Entry 3AEK (X-ray diffraction, 2.30 A resolution); this record covers chains B and D of the 4 polymer chains in the assembly.

== Chain B (and D) ==
Molecule: Light-independent protochlorophyllide reductase subunit B
Organism: Rhodobacter capsulatus
Notes: EC 1.18.-.-; chain D of this document is another copy of the same molecule, construct and numbering; everything in this record applies to it too
UniProt: P26163 (BCHB_RHOCA); residues 1-525 here = UniProt positions 1-525
Sequence (525 residues; each row starts with the number of its first residue):
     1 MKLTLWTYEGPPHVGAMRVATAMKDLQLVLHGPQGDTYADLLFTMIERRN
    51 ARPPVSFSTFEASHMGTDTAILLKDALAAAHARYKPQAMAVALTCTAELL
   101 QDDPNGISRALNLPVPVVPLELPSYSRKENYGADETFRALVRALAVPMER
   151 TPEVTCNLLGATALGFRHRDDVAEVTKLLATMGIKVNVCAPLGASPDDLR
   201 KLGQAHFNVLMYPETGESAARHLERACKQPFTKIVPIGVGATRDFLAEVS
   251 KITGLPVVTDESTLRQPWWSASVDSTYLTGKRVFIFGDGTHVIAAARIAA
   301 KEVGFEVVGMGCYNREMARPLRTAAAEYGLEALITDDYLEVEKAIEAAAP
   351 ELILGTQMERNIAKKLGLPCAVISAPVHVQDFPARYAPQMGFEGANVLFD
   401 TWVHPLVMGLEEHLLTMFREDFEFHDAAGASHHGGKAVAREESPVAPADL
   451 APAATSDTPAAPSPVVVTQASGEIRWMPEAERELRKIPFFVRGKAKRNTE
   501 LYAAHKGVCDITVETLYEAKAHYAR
Not modelled in the structure: 419-525
Swiss-Prot annotation at these positions:
  - active site: D274 (Proton donor)
  - binding site ([4Fe-4S] cluster): D36
  - binding site (substrate): G409, L410
  - mutagenesis: D36 (D36A: Retains 13% activity; D36C/S: Almost no enzymatic activity), C95 (C95A: Does not form heterotetramers), D274 (D274A: Almost no enzymatic activity), M408 (M408A: Retains 85% activity), L410 (L410A: Almost no enzymatic activity)
Ion coordination: 4Fe-4S cluster Fe: D36 (shared with 3 residues of chain A)
Residues lining bound ligands:
  - Protochlorophyllide (PMR), molecule 1: Y38, L41, L42, M45, I46, V379
  - Protochlorophyllide (PMR), molecule 2: V273, D274, M408, G409, L410, H413
  - 4Fe-4S cluster (SF4): P33, Q34, G35, D36, Y38, T96

== How chain B and chain D interact ==
Contacting residue pairs (58; chain B residue first):
  M45(B) with D274(D)
  R48(B) with W268(D), hydrogen bond (backbone-side chain); W269(D), hydrogen bond (side chain-backbone); S272(D), hydrogen bond; D274(D); S275(D)
  N50(B) with W268(D)
  R169(B) with R265(D); W269(D)
  R265(B) with R169(D); A384(D), hydrogen bond (side chain-backbone); R385(D); Y386(D)
  W268(B) with R48(D), hydrogen bond (side chain-backbone); R49(D); N50(D)
  W269(B) with R48(D), hydrogen bond (backbone-side chain); R169(D); F382(D); P383(D); A384(D)
  S272(B) with R48(D), hydrogen bond
  V273(B) with M45(D), hydrophobic
  D274(B) with M45(D); R48(D); V379(D)
  S275(B) with R48(D)
  V379(B) with D274(D); M408(D), hydrophobic
  Q380(B) with M408(D), hydrogen bond
  F382(B) with W269(D)
  P383(B) with W269(D); D400(D)
  A384(B) with R265(D), hydrogen bond (backbone-side chain); W269(D); N396(D); D400(D), hydrogen bond (backbone-side chain)
  R385(B) with R265(D); R385(D); Y386(D), hydrogen bond (side chain-backbone); A387(D); E393(D); N396(D); V397(D); D400(D), hydrogen bond (backbone-side chain)
  Y386(B) with R265(D); R385(D), hydrogen bond (backbone-side chain); E393(D), hydrogen bond (backbone-side chain)
  A387(B) with R385(D)
  E393(B) with R385(D); Y386(D), hydrogen bond (side chain-backbone)
  N396(B) with A384(D); R385(D)
  V397(B) with R385(D)
  D400(B) with P383(D); A384(D), hydrogen bond (side chain-backbone); R385(D), hydrogen bond (side chain-backbone)
  M408(B) with V379(D), hydrophobic
Also at the interface, not in a pair above, chain B (27 interface residues in all): R49, D170, T401
Also at the interface, not in a pair above, chain D (28 interface residues in all): T44, D170, V273, Q380, T401

== In short ==
Chain B and chain D form an interface of 27 and 28 residues respectively; the contacts include 17 hydrogen
bonds. Polar contacts include R48(B)-W268(D), R48(B)-W269(D) and R48(B)-S272(D). Ligands of chain B: 4Fe-4S
cluster and Protochlorophyllide.
Chain B and chain D are both Light-independent protochlorophyllide reductase subunit B (Rhodobacter
capsulatus); the structure, Structure of the light-independent protochlorophyllide reductase catalyzing a key
reduction for greening in the dark, was determined by X-ray diffraction (same publication as 3AEQ, 3AER, 3AES,
3AET and 3AEU).
